Entry 4GP8 (X-ray diffraction, 2.80 A resolution); this record covers chains A and C of the 3 polymer chains in the assembly.

[Chain A]
Molecule: Cytochrome c oxidase subunit 1
Source organism: Thermus thermophilus
Notes: EC 1.9.3.1
UniProtKB: Q5SJ79 (COX1_THET8); numbering as in UniProt (aligned over 2-562)
Chain sequence (568 residues; row label = number of the first residue in the row; numbers below 1 keep their minus sign (Met-5 is residue -5)):
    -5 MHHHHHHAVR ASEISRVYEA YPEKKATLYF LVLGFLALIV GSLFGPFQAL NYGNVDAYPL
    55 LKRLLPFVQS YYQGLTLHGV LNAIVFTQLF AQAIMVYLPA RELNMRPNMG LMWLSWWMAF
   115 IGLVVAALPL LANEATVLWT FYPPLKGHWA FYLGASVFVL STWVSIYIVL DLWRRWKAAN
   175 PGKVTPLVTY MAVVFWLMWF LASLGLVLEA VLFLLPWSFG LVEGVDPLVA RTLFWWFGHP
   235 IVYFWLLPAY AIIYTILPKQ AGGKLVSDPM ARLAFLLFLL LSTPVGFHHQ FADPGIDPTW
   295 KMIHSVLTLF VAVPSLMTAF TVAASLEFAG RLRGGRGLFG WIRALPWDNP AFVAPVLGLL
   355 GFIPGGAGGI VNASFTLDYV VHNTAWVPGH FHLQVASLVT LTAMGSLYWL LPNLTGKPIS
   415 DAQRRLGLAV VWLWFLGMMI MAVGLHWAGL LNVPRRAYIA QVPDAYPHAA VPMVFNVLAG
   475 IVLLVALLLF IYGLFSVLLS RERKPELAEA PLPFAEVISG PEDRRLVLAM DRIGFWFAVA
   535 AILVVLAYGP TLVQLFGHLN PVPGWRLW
Disordered / not traced: -5 to 14, 490-504, 513-516
Differences from the reference sequence: expression tag (-5 to 1); engineered mutation Trp133 (Tyr in Q5SJ79), Phe231 (Thr in Q5SJ79)
Ion coordination: heme Fe: His72, His386; Cu ion: His282, His283 (together with peroxide ion); heme-as Fe: His384 (together with peroxide ion)
Ligand contacts:
  - heme-as (HAS): Trp133, Thr134, Trp229, Val236, Tyr237, Trp239, Leu240, Tyr244, His282, His283, Thr302, Ala306, Ser309, Leu310, Thr312, Ala313, Val316, Ala317, Leu320, Trp335, Ile336, Val350, Leu353, Leu354, Phe356, Ile357, Gly360, Gly363, Ile364, Asn366, Ala367, Asp372, His376, Asn377, Val381, His384, Phe385, Gln388, Val389, Val393, Arg449, Arg450
  - heme (HEM): Leu32, Ser36, Gly39, Pro40, Gln42, Ala43, Tyr46, Tyr65, Leu69, His72, Gly73, Asn76, Ala77, Leu132, Trp133, Pro382, Phe385, His386, Val389, Ala390, Thr394, Trp428, Met432, Met435, Arg449, Arg450, Ala451, Leu477, Leu481
  - peroxide ion (PER): His233, Val236, His282, His283
Curated features (UniProtKB/Swiss-Prot):
  - binding site (Fe(II)-heme a): His72, His386
  - binding site (Cu cation): His233, Tyr237, His282, His283
  - binding site (heme a3): His384
  - cross-link: His233 to Tyr237 (1'-histidyl-3'-tyrosine (His-Tyr))
Reported in the primary citation:
  - mutagenesis - Y133W/T231F (5-fold), Y133W (5-fold): decreased binding to NO
  - mutagenesis - Y133W/T231F, Y133W, T231F: decreased catalytic activity
  - contacts within the chain: Trp193-Phe231 (hydrophobic contact), Leu200-Phe231 (hydrophobic contact), Phe231-Ile235 (hydrophobic contact)
  - conformationally variable residues (side-chain flip): Phe231 (from molecular simulation)

[Chain C]
Molecule: Cytochrome c oxidase polypeptide 2A
Source organism: Thermus thermophilus
Notes: EC 1.9.3.1
UniProtKB: P82543 (COXA_THET8); residues 1-34 here = UniProt positions 1-34
Chain sequence (34 residues; row label = number of the first residue in the row):
     1 MEEKPKGALA VILVLTLTIL VFWLGVYAVF FARG
Disordered / not traced: 1-3
Curated features (UniProtKB/Swiss-Prot):
  - modified residue: Met1 (N-formylmethionine)

[Chain A / chain C interface]
Pairs across the interface - 34 pairs, chain A then chain C:
  Ala313(A) with Leu15(C), hydrophobic
  Phe314(A) with Ala8(C), hydrophobic; Leu9(C), hydrophobic; Ile12(C), hydrophobic
  Ala317(A) with Ala8(C), hydrophobic
  Ala318(A) with Ala8(C)
  Glu321(A) with Pro5(C); Lys6(C), hydrogen bond (side chain-backbone); Gly7(C), hydrogen bond (side chain-backbone); Ala8(C), hydrogen bond (side chain-backbone)
  Leu332(A) with Lys6(C)
  Trp335(A) with Gly7(C)
  Ile357(A) with Leu15(C), hydrophobic; Thr18(C)
  Pro358(A) with Thr18(C); Phe22(C)
  Ala361(A) with Thr18(C); Phe22(C), hydrophobic
  Gly362(A) with Phe22(C)
  Ile364(A) with Ile19(C), hydrophobic; Trp23(C)
  Val365(A) with Phe22(C); Val26(C), hydrophobic
  Ser368(A) with Trp23(C), hydrogen bond
  Thr370(A) with Phe30(C)
  Leu371(A) with Trp23(C); Tyr27(C), hydrophobic
  Val374(A) with Val26(C), hydrophobic; Val29(C), hydrophobic; Arg33(C), hydrogen bond (backbone-side chain)
  Trp380(A) with Phe22(C), hydrophobic; Val26(C), hydrophobic
  Leu444(A) with Arg33(C), hydrogen bond (backbone-side chain)
  Asn446(A) with Arg33(C)
Other interface residues (no listed pair), chain A (23 interface residues in all): Leu310, Arg325, His440
Other interface residues (no listed pair), chain C (20 interface residues in all): Lys4, Ala10, Val11, Val14

[Summary]
The interface between chain A and chain C involves 23 residues on one side and 20 on the other; the contacts
include 6 hydrogen bonds. Polar pairs include Glu321(A)-Lys6(C), Glu321(A)-Gly7(C) and Glu321(A)-Ala8(C). The
paper reports that Y133W/T231F, Y133W and T231F of chain A reduce catalytic activity; conformational
variability at Phe231(A).
Here chain A is Cytochrome c oxidase subunit 1 and chain C is Cytochrome c oxidase polypeptide 2A, both from
Thermus thermophilus. Entry 4GP8 (Structure of Recombinant Cytochrome ba3 Oxidase mutant Y133W+T231F from
Thermus thermophilus) was determined by X-ray diffraction, deposited together with 4GP4 and 4GP5.
